Entry 3WL9 (X-ray diffraction, 1.66 A resolution); this record covers chains A and C of the 3 polymer chains in the assembly.

== Chain A ==
Protein: HLA class I histocompatibility antigen, A-24 alpha chain
From: Homo sapiens
UniProt: P05534 (1A24_HUMAN); residues 1-274 here correspond to UniProt positions 25-298 (UniProt number = residue number + 24)
Amino-acid sequence (275 residues; numbered 0 to 274; the number before each row is that of its first residue; numbering starts at 0):
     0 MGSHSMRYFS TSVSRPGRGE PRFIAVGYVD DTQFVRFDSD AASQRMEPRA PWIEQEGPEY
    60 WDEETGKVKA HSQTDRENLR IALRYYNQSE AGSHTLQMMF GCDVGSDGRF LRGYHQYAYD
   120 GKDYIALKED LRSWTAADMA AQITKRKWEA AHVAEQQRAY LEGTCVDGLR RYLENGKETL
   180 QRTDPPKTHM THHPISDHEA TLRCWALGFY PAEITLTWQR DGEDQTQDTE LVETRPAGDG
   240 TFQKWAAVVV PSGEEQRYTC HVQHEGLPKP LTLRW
Unresolved in the structure: 0
Disulfide bonds: C101-C164, C203-C259
Differences from the reference sequence: expression tag (0)

== Chain C ==
Protein: Protein Nef
UniProt: Q9Q5D4 (Q9Q5D4_9HIV1); residues 1-10 here correspond to UniProt positions 126-135 (UniProt number = residue number + 125)
Amino-acid sequence (10 residues; row label = number of the first residue in the row):
     1 NYTPGPGIRF
Reported in the primary citation:
  - mutagenesis - I8T: unchanged binding to HLA class I histocompatibility antigen, A-24 alpha chain (chain A)

== Interface between chain A and chain C ==
Residue-residue contacts (42):
  M5(A) with N1(C)
  Y7(A) with N1(C), hydrogen bond (side chain-backbone); Y2(C), hydrophobic
  F22(A) with Y2(C)
  A24(A) with Y2(C)
  M45(A) with Y2(C), hydrophobic
  Y59(A) with N1(C)
  E63(A) with N1(C); Y2(C), hydrogen bond (side chain-backbone)
  K66(A) with Y2(C), hydrogen bond (side chain-backbone); T3(C); P4(C)
  V67(A) with Y2(C)
  H70(A) with Y2(C), hydrogen bond
  T73(A) with R9(C), hydrogen bond
  E76(A) with R9(C), salt bridge
  N77(A) with R9(C); F10(C), hydrogen bond (side chain-backbone)
  I80(A) with R9(C); F10(C)
  Y84(A) with F10(C), hydrogen bond (side chain-backbone)
  L95(A) with F10(C), hydrophobic
  F99(A) with Y2(C), hydrophobic; T3(C)
  Y116(A) with F10(C), hydrophobic
  Y123(A) with F10(C), hydrophobic
  T143(A) with F10(C), hydrogen bond (side chain-backbone)
  K146(A) with F10(C), hydrogen bond (side chain-backbone)
  W147(A) with I8(C), hydrogen bond (side chain-backbone); R9(C), hydrogen bond (side chain-backbone); F10(C), hydrophobic
  A150(A) with I8(C), hydrophobic
  V152(A) with I8(C), hydrophobic
  Q156(A) with T3(C), hydrogen bond
  Y159(A) with N1(C), hydrogen bond (side chain-backbone); Y2(C); T3(C); P4(C)
  T163(A) with N1(C)
  G167(A) with N1(C)
  R170(A) with N1(C)
  Y171(A) with N1(C), hydrogen bond (side chain-backbone)
Interface residues without a listed pair, chain A (32 interface residues in all): S9, Q72
Interface residues without a listed pair, chain C (8 interface residues in all): G7

== In short ==
32 residues of chain A and 8 residues of chain C are in contact, with 14 hydrogen bonds and 1 salt bridge.
Among the polar pairs are E76(A)-R9(C), Y7(A)-N1(C) and E63(A)-Y2(C). From the paper: I8T of chain C leaves
binding to HLA class I histocompatibility antigen, A-24 alpha chain (chain A) unchanged.
Here chain A is HLA class I histocompatibility antigen, A-24 alpha chain (Homo sapiens) and chain C is Protein
Nef. Entry 3WL9 (HLA-A24 in complex with HIV-1 Nef126-10(8I10F)) was determined by X-ray diffraction together
with 3WLB from the same study.
